Entry 5GAR (electron microscopy, 6.40 A resolution (low resolution: residue-level contacts below are approximate; hydrogen-bond / salt-bridge calls are withheld)); this record covers chains K and L of the 26 polymer chains in the assembly.

== Chain K ==
Name: V-type ATP synthase subunit D
Source organism: Thermus thermophilus
Reference sequence: Q72J74 (VATD_THET2); numbering as in UniProt (aligned over 2-211)
Chain sequence (210 residues; row label = number of the first residue in the row):
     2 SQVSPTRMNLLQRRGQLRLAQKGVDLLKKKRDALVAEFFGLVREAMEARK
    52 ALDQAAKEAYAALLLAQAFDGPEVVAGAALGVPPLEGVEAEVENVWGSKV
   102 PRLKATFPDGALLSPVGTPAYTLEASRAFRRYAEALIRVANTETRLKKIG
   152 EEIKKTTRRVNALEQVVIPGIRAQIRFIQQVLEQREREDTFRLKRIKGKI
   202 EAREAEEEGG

== Chain L ==
Name: V-type ATP synthase subunit F
Source organism: Thermus thermophilus
Reference sequence: P74903 (VATF_THET8); residues 1-100 here = UniProt positions 1-100
Chain sequence (100 residues; row label = number of the first residue in the row):
     1 MAVIADPETAQGFRLAGLEGYGASSAEEAQSLLETLVERGGYALVAVDEA
    51 LLPDPERAVERLMRGRDLPVLLPIAGLKEAFQGHDVEGYMRELVRKTIGF

== How chain K and chain L interact ==
Pairs across the interface (10; chain K residue first):
  A80(K) - A16(L)
  A80(K) - G17(L)
  L81(K) - G17(L)
  G82(K) - G17(L)
  P85(K) - M1(L)
  P85(K) - G41(L)
  P85(K) - Y42(L)
  P85(K) - A43(L)
  P109(K) - G17(L)
  D110(K) - G17(L)
Interface residues without a listed pair, chain K (10 interface residues in all): V76, V83, E87, G88
Interface residues without a listed pair, chain L (7 interface residues in all): L18

== In short ==
10 residues of chain K face 7 of chain L across their interface.
Chain K is V-type ATP synthase subunit D and chain L is V-type ATP synthase subunit F, both from Thermus
thermophilus; the structure, Thermus thermophilus V/A-ATPase, conformation 1, was determined by electron
microscopy (same publication as 5GAS).
